PDB entry 4LFA | X-ray diffraction, 3.65 A resolution | chains A and H of the 21 polymer chains in the assembly

# Chain A
Molecule: 16S rRNA
Organism: Thermus thermophilus
Sequence (1522 nucleotides; each row starts with the number of its first residue; note: 42 numbers in that range are skipped by the numbering (no residue carries them; nothing is unmodelled there); a row labelled like 190A-190L holds insertion residues (190A, then the next letters in order); numbering starts at 0):
     0 UUUGUUGGAGAGUUUGAUCCUGGCUCAGGGUGAACGCUGGCGGCGUGCCU
    50 AAGACAUGCAAGUCGUGCGGG
    73 CCGCGGGGUUUU
    88 ACUCCG
    95 UGGUC
   101 AGCGGCGGACGGGUGAGUAACGCGUGGGU
  129A G
   130 ACCUACCCGGAAGAGGGGGACAACCCGGGGAAACUCGGGCUAAUCCCCCA
   180 UGUGGACCCGC
190A-190L CCCUUGGGGUGU
   191 GUCCAAAGGGCUUU
   216 GCCCGCUUCCGGAUGGGCCCGCGUCCCAUCAGCUAGUUGGUGGGGUAAUG
   266 GCCCACCAAGGCGACGACGGGUAGCCGGUCUGAGAGGAUGGCCGGCCACA
   316 GGGGCACUGAGACACGGGCCCCACUCCUACGGGAGGCAGCAGUUAGGAAU
   366 CUUCCGCAAUGGGCGCAAGCCUGACGGAGCGACGCCGCUUGGAGGAAGAA
   416 GCCCUUCGGGGUGUAAACUCCUGAA
   442 CCCGGGACGAAACCCCCGACGA
   474 GGGGACUGACGGUACCGGG
   494 GUAAUAGCGCCGGCCAACUCCGUGCCAGCAGCCGCGGUAAUACGGAGGGC
   544 GCGAGCGUUACCCGGAUUCACUGGGCGUAAAGGGCGUGUAGGCGGCCUGG
   594 GGCGUCCCAUGUGAAAGACCACGGCUCAACCGUGGGGGAGCGUGGGAUAC
   644 GCUCAGGCUAGACGGUGGGAGAGGGUGGUGGAAUUCCCGGAGUAGCGGUG
   694 AAAUGCGCAGAUACCGGGAGGAACGCCGAUGGCGAAGGCAGCCACCUGGU
   744 CCACCCGUGACGCUGAGGCGCGAAAGCGUGGGGAGCAAACCGGAUUAGAU
   794 ACCCGGGUAGUCCACGCCCUAAACGAUGCGCGCUAGGUCUCUGGGUCU
   848 CCUGGGGGCCGAAGCUAACGCGUUAAGCGCGCCGCCUGGGGAGUACGGCC
   898 GCAAGGCUGAAACUCAAAGGAAUUGACGGGGGCCCGCACAAGCGGUGGAG
   948 CAUGUGGUUUAAUUCGAAGXAACGCGAAGAACCUUACCAGGCCUUGACAU
   998 GCUAGG
 1003A G
  1004 AACCCGGGUGAAAGCCUGGGGUGCCCC
1030A-1030D GCGA
  1031 GGGGAGCCCUAGCACAGGUGCUGCAUGGCCGUCGUCAGCUCGUGCCGUGA
  1081 GGUGUUGGGUUAAGUCCCGCAACGAGCGCAACCCCCGCCGUUAGUUGCCA
  1131 GCGGUUCGGCCGGGCACUCUAACGGGACUGCCCGCGAAA
  1171 GCGGGAGGAAGGAGGGGACGACGUCUGGUCAGCAUGGCCCUUACGGCCUG
  1221 GGCGACACACGUGCUACAAUGCCCACUACAAAGCGAUGCCACCCGGCAAC
  1271 GGGGAGCUAAUCGCAAAAAGGUGGGCCCAGUUCGGAUUGGGGUCUGCAAC
  1321 CCGACCCCAUGAAGCCGGAAUCGCUAGUAAUCGCGGAUCAG
 1361A C
  1362 CAUGCCGCGGUGAAUACGUUCCCGGGCCUUGUACACACXGCCXGUXACGC
  1412 CAUGGGAGCGGGCUCUACCCGAAGUCGCCGGG
  1446 AGCCUACGGG
  1459 CAGGCGCCGAGGGUAGGGCCCGUGACUGGGGCGAAGUCGUAACAAGGUAG
  1509 CUGUACCGGAAGGUGCGGCUGGAUCCACUCCUUUCU
Unresolved in the structure: 0-4, 1534-1538
Modified positions: PSU (pseudouridine-5'-monophosphate) at position 516, 7MG (7N-methyl-8-hydroguanosine-5'-monophosphate) at position 527, M2G (N2-dimethylguanosine-5'-monophosphate) at position 966, 5MC (5-methylcytidine-5'-monophosphate) at position 967, 2MG (2N-methylguanosine-5'-monophosphate) at position 1207, 5MC (5-methylcytidine-5'-monophosphate) at position 1400, 4OC (4n,o2'-methylcytidine-5'-monophosphate) at position 1402, 5MC (5-methylcytidine-5'-monophosphate) at position 1404, 5MC (5-methylcytidine-5'-monophosphate) at position 1407, UR3 (3-methyluridine-5'-monophoshate) at position 1498, MA6 (6N-dimethyladenosine-5'-monophoshate) at position 1518, MA6 (6N-dimethyladenosine-5'-monophoshate) at position 1519, PSU (pseudouridine-5'-monophosphate) at position 1540, PSU (pseudouridine-5'-monophosphate) at position 1541
Construct notes: conflict C1534 (A2157 in M26923.1), A1535 (C2158 in M26923.1)
Ion coordination: Mg2+ site 1: U12, G22; Mg2+ site 2 near G21 (its only coordinating residue here); Mg2+ site 3: C48, G115; Mg2+ site 4 near G107 (its only coordinating residue here); Mg2+ site 5: G115, A116, G117; Mg2+ site 6: A116, G117, G289; Mg2+ site 7: C121, G124, U125, G236; Mg2+ site 8 near C175 (its only coordinating residue here); Mg2+ site 9 near A195 (its only coordinating residue here); Mg2+ site 10 near G199 (its only coordinating residue here); Mg2+ site 11: G236, C237 (shared with 1 residue of chain Q); Mg2+ site 12 near U264 (its only coordinating residue here); 56 more Mg2+ sites not listed; 4 more K+ sites not listed
Small-molecule neighbours: hygromycin b (HYG): C1403, 5MC_1404, G1405, U1406, G1494, U1495, C1496, G1497, UR3_1498, C1543, U1544

# Chain H
Molecule: ribosomal protein S8
Organism: Thermus thermophilus
UniProt: Q5SHQ2 (RS8_THET8); numbering as in UniProt (aligned over 1-138)
Amino-acid sequence (138 residues; each row starts with the number of its first residue):
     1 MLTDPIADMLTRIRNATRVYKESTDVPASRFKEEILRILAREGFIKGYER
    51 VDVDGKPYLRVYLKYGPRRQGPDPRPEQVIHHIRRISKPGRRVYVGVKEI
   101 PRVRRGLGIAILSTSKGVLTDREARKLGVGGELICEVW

# Interface between chain A and chain H
Contacting residue pairs (72; chain A residue first):
  C564(A) with Arg91(H), hydrogen bond to the sugar
  C586(A) with Pro89(H), phosphate contact; Gly90(H), sugar contact
  G587(A) with Thr3(H), sugar contact; Pro89(H), phosphate contact; Arg92(H), salt bridge to the phosphate
  G588(A) with Leu2(H), sugar contact; Pro5(H), phosphate contact
  C589(A) with Pro5(H), phosphate contact; Ala28(H), sugar contact; Ser29(H), phosphate contact
  C590(A) with Ser29(H), phosphate contact; Arg30(H), hydrogen bond to the phosphate
  U591(A) with Arg30(H), salt bridge to the phosphate
  G597(A) with Tyr94(H), hydrogen bond to the base
  U598(A) with Tyr94(H), sugar contact
  C599(A) with Val95(H), sugar contact; Gly96(H), phosphate contact; Val97(H), phosphate contact; Ser115(H), base contact; Val129(H), sugar contact; Gly130(H), hydrogen bond to the sugar; Gly131(H), sugar contact
  C600(A) with Gly96(H), phosphate contact; Val97(H), hydrogen bond to the phosphate; Gly128(H), sugar contact
  G631(A) with Lys98(H), salt bridge to the phosphate
  A632(A) with Lys98(H), salt bridge to the phosphate
  A640(A) with Ser115(H), hydrogen bond to the sugar
  U641(A) with Ser115(H), sugar contact
  A642(A) with Phe31(H), sugar contact; Ser113(H), hydrogen bond to the base; Thr114(H), base contact; Ser115(H), base contact; Val118(H), sugar contact
  C643(A) with Phe31(H), sugar contact; Ser113(H), hydrogen bond to the sugar; Glu132(H), hydrogen bond to the sugar
  G644(A) with Arg92(H), sugar contact
  U652(A) with Lys56(H), phosphate contact
  A653(A) with Lys56(H), salt bridge to the phosphate
  G654(A) with Met1(H), hydrogen bond to the sugar
  A753(A) with Met1(H), base contact
  G755(A) with Met1(H), sugar contact
  C824(A) with Met1(H), sugar contact; Leu2(H), sugar contact
  G825(A) with Leu2(H), sugar contact; Asp8(H), hydrogen bond to the sugar; Thr11(H), base contact; Arg12(H), hydrogen bond to the sugar; Asn15(H), base contact
  C826(A) with Arg12(H), salt bridge to the phosphate; Asn15(H), hydrogen bond to the base
  U827(A) with Val19(H), sugar contact
  A828(A) with Lys21(H), salt bridge to the phosphate
  A860(A) with Arg18(H), sugar contact; Arg75(H), hydrogen bond to the phosphate
  G861(A) with Arg75(H), salt bridge to the phosphate
  G874(A) with Asn15(H), base contact
  C875(A) with Thr11(H), sugar contact; Arg14(H), hydrogen bond to the sugar; Asn15(H), hydrogen bond to the sugar
  G876(A) with Ala7(H), sugar contact; Thr11(H), hydrogen bond to the sugar; Arg14(H), salt bridge to the phosphate
  C877(A) with Thr3(H), hydrogen bond to the base; Asp4(H), hydrogen bond to the sugar; Lys88(H), salt bridge to the phosphate; Pro89(H), phosphate contact
  G878(A) with Thr3(H), sugar contact; Lys88(H), phosphate contact; Pro89(H), phosphate contact
Also at the interface, not in a pair above, chain A (38 interface residues in all): G823, A859, C879
Also at the interface, not in a pair above, chain H (42 interface residues in all): Lys32, Lys116, Gly117

# Summary
Chain A and chain H form an interface of 38 and 42 residues respectively; the contacts include 19 hydrogen
bonds and 10 salt bridges. Among the polar pairs are G597(A)-Tyr94(H), A642(A)-Ser113(H) and C826(A)-Asn15(H).
Ligands of chain A: hygromycin b.
Here chain A is 16S rRNA and chain H is ribosomal protein S8, both from Thermus thermophilus. Entry 4LFA
(Crystal Structure of 30S ribosomal subunit from Thermus thermophilus) was determined by X-ray diffraction.
